5UHF - chains B and D of the 8 polymer chains in the assembly; structure by X-ray diffraction, 4.34 A resolution (low resolution: residue-level contacts below are approximate; hydrogen-bond / salt-bridge calls are withheld).

# Chain B
Protein: DNA-directed RNA polymerase subunit alpha
Organism: Mycobacterium tuberculosis (strain ATCC 25618 / H37Rv)
Notes: EC 2.7.7.6
UniProt: P9WGZ1 (RPOA_MYCTU); residues 1-347 here = UniProt positions 1-347
Chain sequence (347 residues; row label = number of the first residue in the row):
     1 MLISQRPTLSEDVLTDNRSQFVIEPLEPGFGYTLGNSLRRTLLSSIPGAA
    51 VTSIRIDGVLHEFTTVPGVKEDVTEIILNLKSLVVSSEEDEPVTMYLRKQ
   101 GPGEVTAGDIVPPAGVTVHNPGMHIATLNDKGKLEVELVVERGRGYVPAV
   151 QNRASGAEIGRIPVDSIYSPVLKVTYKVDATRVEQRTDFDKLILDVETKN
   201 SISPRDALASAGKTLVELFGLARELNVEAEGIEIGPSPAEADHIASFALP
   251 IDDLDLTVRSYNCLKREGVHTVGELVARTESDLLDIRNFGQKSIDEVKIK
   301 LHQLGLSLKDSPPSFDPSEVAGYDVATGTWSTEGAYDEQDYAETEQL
Disordered / not traced: 1-5, 156-157, 233-347

# Chain D
Protein: DNA-directed RNA polymerase subunit beta'
Organism: Mycobacterium tuberculosis (strain ATCC 25618 / H37Rv)
Notes: EC 2.7.7.6
UniProt: P9WGY7 (RPOC_MYCTU); numbering as in UniProt (aligned over 1-1316)
Chain sequence (1316 residues; numbered 1 to 1316; the number before each row is that of its first residue):
     1 MLDVNFFDELRIGLATAEDIRQWSYGEVKKPETINYRTLKPEKDGLFCEK
    51 IFGPTRDWECYCGKYKRVRFKGIICERCGVEVTRAKVRRERMGHIELAAP
   101 VTHIWYFKGVPSRLGYLLDLAPKDLEKIIYFAAYVITSVDEEMRHNELST
   151 LEAEMAVERKAVEDQRDGELEARAQKLEADLAELEAEGAKADARRKVRDG
   201 GEREMRQIRDRAQRELDRLEDIWSTFTKLAPKQLIVDENLYRELVDRYGE
   251 YFTGAMGAESIQKLIENFDIDAEAESLRDVIRNGKGQKKLRALKRLKVVA
   301 AFQQSGNSPMGMVLDAVPVIPPELRPMVQLDGGRFATSDLNDLYRRVINR
   351 NNRLKRLIDLGAPEIIVNNEKRMLQESVDALFDNGRRGRPVTGPGNRPLK
   401 SLSDLLKGKQGRFRQNLLGKRVDYSGRSVIVVGPQLKLHQCGLPKLMALE
   451 LFKPFVMKRLVDLNHAQNIKSAKRMVERQRPQVWDVLEEVIAEHPVLLNR
   501 APTLHRLGIQAFEPMLVEGKAIQLHPLVCEAFNADFDGDQMAVHLPLSAE
   551 AQAEARILMLSSNNILSPASGRPLAMPRLDMVTGLYYLTTEVPGDTGEYQ
   601 PASGDHPETGVYSSPAEAIMAADRGVLSVRAKIKVRLTQLRPPVEIEAEL
   651 FGHSGWQPGDAWMAETTLGRVMFNELLPLGYPFVNKQMHKKVQAAIINDL
   701 AERYPMIVVAQTVDKLKDAGFYWATRSGVTVSMADVLVPPRKKEILDHYE
   751 ERADKVEKQFQRGALNHDERNEALVEIWKEATDEVGQALREHYPDDNPII
   801 TIVDSGATGNFTQTRTLAGMKGLVTNPKGEFIPRPVKSSFREGLTVLEYF
   851 INTHGARKGLADTALRTADSGYLTRRLVDVSQDVIVREHDCQTERGIVVE
   901 LAERAPDGTLIRDPYIETSAYARTLGTDAVDEAGNVIVERGQDLGDPEID
   951 ALLAAGITQVKVRSVLTCATSTGVCATCYGRSMATGKLVDIGEAVGIVAA
  1001 QSIGEPGTQLTMRTFHQGGVGEDITGGLPRVQELFEARVPRGKAPIADVT
  1051 GRVRLEDGERFYKITIVPDDGGEEVVYDKISKRQRLRVFKHEDGSERVLS
  1101 DGDHVEVGQQLMEGSADPHEVLRVQGPREVQIHLVREVQEVYRAQGVSIH
  1151 DKHIEVIVRQMLRRVTIIDSGSTEFLPGSLIDRAEFEAENRRVVAEGGEP
  1201 AAGRPVLMGITKASLATDSWLSAASFQETTRVLTDAAINCRSDKLNGLKE
  1251 NVIIGKLIPAGTGINRYRNIAVQPTEEARAAAYTIPSYEDQYYSPDFGAA
  1301 TGAAVPLDDYGYSDYR
Disordered / not traced: 1-2, 1012-1025, 1282-1316
Bound ions: Zn2+ site 1: Cys60, Cys62, Cys75, Cys78; Mg2+: Asp535, Asp537, Asp539; Zn2+ site 2: Cys891, Cys968, Cys975, Cys978
Residues lining bound ligands: 88D (N-(2-methylphenyl)-Nalpha-(selenophene-2-carbonyl)-D-phenylalaninamide): Arg834, Pro835, Leu847, Glu848, Phe850, Ile851, His854

# Interface between chain B and chain D
Residue-residue contacts - 30 pairs, chain B then chain D:
  Arg39(B) with Asp623(D)
  Arg40(B) with Asp623(D)
  Leu43(B) with Met620(D)
  Thr74(B) with Glu608(D)
  Glu75(B) with Arg636(D); Met663(D)
  Leu78(B) with Val611(D); Tyr612(D); Ser613(D); Arg636(D); Met663(D)
  Asn79(B) with Arg636(D)
  Lys81(B) with Val611(D); Glu617(D)
  Tyr146(B) with Tyr612(D); Glu617(D); Arg624(D)
  Pro148(B) with Val626(D)
  Pro163(B) with Pro607(D)
  Asp165(B) with Val611(D); Glu617(D)
  Ile167(B) with Glu617(D)
  Leu172(B) with Ala616(D); Met620(D)
  Lys173(B) with Ala616(D); Ile619(D)
  Arg182(B) with Glu488(D)
  Gln185(B) with Lys445(D); Glu518(D)
  Thr187(B) with Glu518(D)
Interface residues without a listed pair, chain B (24 interface residues in all): Glu62, Gly145, Ile162, Ser169, Val171, Arg186
Interface residues without a listed pair, chain D (20 interface residues in all): Trp484, Ala602, Ala621

# Summary
The interface between chain B and chain D involves 24 residues on one side and 20 on the other. Chain D binds
compound 88D. The Zn2+ site 1 is built by Cys60(D), Cys62(D), Cys75(D) and Cys78(D).
Here chain B is DNA-directed RNA polymerase subunit alpha and chain D is DNA-directed RNA polymerase subunit
beta', both from Mycobacterium tuberculosis (strain ATCC 25618 / H37Rv). Entry 5UHF (Crystal structure of
Mycobacterium tuberculosis transcription initiation complex in complex with D-IX336) was determined by X-ray
diffraction together with 5UH5, 5UH6, 5UH8, 5UH9, 5UHA, 5UHB and 4 further entries from the same study.
